PDB entry 4F74 | X-ray diffraction, 2.20 A resolution | chains A and B of the 3 polymer chains in the assembly

Chain A (and B):
Molecule: Protease
Source organism: HIV-1 M:B_ARV2/SF2
Notes: EC 3.4.23.16; chain B of this document is another copy of the same molecule, construct and numbering; everything in this record applies to it too
UniProtKB: P03369 (POL_HV1A2); residues 1-99 here correspond to UniProt positions 491-589 (UniProt number = residue number + 490)
Amino-acid sequence (99 residues; each row starts with the number of its first residue):
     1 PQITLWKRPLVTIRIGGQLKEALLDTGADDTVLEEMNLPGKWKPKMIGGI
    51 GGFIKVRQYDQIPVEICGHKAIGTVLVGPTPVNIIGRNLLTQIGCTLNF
Differences from the reference sequence: engineered mutation Lys7 (Gln497 in P03369)
Swiss-Prot annotation at these positions:
  - region (Dimerization of protease): Pro1 to Leu5, Gly49 to Lys55, Asn88 to Phe99
  - active site: Asp25 (For protease activity)
  - site: Phe99 (Cleavage)

Interface between chain A and chain B:
Pairs across the interface (100):
  Pro1(A) - Leu97(B)
  Pro1(A) - Asn98(B)
  Pro1(A) - Phe99(B)  hydrogen bond (backbone-backbone)
  Gln2(A) - Thr96(B)  hydrogen bond
  Gln2(A) - Leu97(B)
  Gln2(A) - Asn98(B)  hydrogen bond
  Ile3(A) - Thr96(B)
  Ile3(A) - Leu97(B)  hydrogen bond (backbone-backbone)
  Ile3(A) - Phe99(B)  hydrophobic
  Thr4(A) - Thr96(B)
  Leu5(A) - Thr26(B)
  Leu5(A) - Arg87(B)  hydrogen bond (backbone-side chain)
  Leu5(A) - Leu90(B)  hydrophobic
  Leu5(A) - Thr91(B)
  Leu5(A) - Cys95(B)
  Trp6(A) - Arg87(B)  hydrogen bond (backbone-side chain)
  Trp6(A) - Thr91(B)
  Lys7(A) - Arg87(B)
  Arg8(A) - Asp29(B)
  Arg8(A) - Arg87(B)
  Pro9(A) - Thr26(B)
  Pro9(A) - Arg87(B)
  Leu23(A) - Gly27(B)
  Leu24(A) - Thr26(B)  hydrogen bond (backbone-side chain)
  Leu24(A) - Leu97(B)  hydrophobic
  Leu24(A) - Phe99(B)  hydrophobic
  Asp25(A) - Asp25(B)
  Asp25(A) - Thr26(B)
  Asp25(A) - Gly27(B)  hydrogen bond (side chain-backbone)
  Thr26(A) - Leu5(B)
  Thr26(A) - Pro9(B)
  Thr26(A) - Leu24(B)  hydrogen bond (side chain-backbone)
  Thr26(A) - Asp25(B)
  Thr26(A) - Thr26(B)  hydrogen bond (backbone-side chain)
  Thr26(A) - Leu97(B)
  Gly27(A) - Leu23(B)
  Gly27(A) - Asp25(B)
  Asp29(A) - Arg8(B)  salt bridge
  Gly49(A) - Ile50(B)
  Ile50(A) - Gly48(B)
  Ile50(A) - Gly49(B)
  Ile50(A) - Ile50(B)  hydrogen bond (backbone-backbone)
  Ile50(A) - Ile54(B)
  Ile50(A) - Thr80(B)
  Ile50(A) - Ile84(B)  hydrophobic
  Gly51(A) - Ile50(B)  hydrogen bond (backbone-backbone)
  Gly51(A) - Gly51(B)
  Gly51(A) - Gly52(B)
  Gly52(A) - Ile50(B)
  Gly52(A) - Gly51(B)
  Ile54(A) - Ile50(B)  hydrophobic
  Ile54(A) - Gly51(B)
  Cys67(A) - Phe99(B)  hydrophobic
  His69(A) - Phe99(B)
  Thr80(A) - Ile50(B)
  Pro81(A) - Gly49(B)
  Pro81(A) - Ile50(B)
  Ile84(A) - Ile50(B)  hydrophobic
  Arg87(A) - Leu5(B)  hydrogen bond (side chain-backbone)
  Arg87(A) - Trp6(B)  hydrogen bond (side chain-backbone)
  Arg87(A) - Lys7(B)
  Arg87(A) - Arg8(B)
  Arg87(A) - Pro9(B)
  Leu90(A) - Leu5(B)  hydrophobic
  Thr91(A) - Leu5(B)
  Thr91(A) - Trp6(B)
  Ile93(A) - Phe99(B)
  Gly94(A) - Asn98(B)
  Gly94(A) - Phe99(B)
  Cys95(A) - Leu5(B)
  Cys95(A) - Leu97(B)  hydrophobic
  Cys95(A) - Asn98(B)
  Cys95(A) - Phe99(B)  hydrophobic
  Thr96(A) - Gln2(B)
  Thr96(A) - Ile3(B)
  Thr96(A) - Thr4(B)
  Thr96(A) - Thr96(B)
  Thr96(A) - Leu97(B)
  Thr96(A) - Asn98(B)  hydrogen bond (backbone-backbone)
  Leu97(A) - Pro1(B)
  Leu97(A) - Gln2(B)
  Leu97(A) - Ile3(B)  hydrogen bond (backbone-backbone)
  Leu97(A) - Leu24(B)  hydrophobic
  Leu97(A) - Thr26(B)
  Leu97(A) - Cys95(B)  hydrophobic
  Leu97(A) - Thr96(B)
  Leu97(A) - Leu97(B)  hydrophobic
  Asn98(A) - Pro1(B)
  Asn98(A) - Gln2(B)  hydrogen bond
  Asn98(A) - Gly94(B)
  Asn98(A) - Cys95(B)
  Asn98(A) - Thr96(B)  hydrogen bond (backbone-backbone)
  Asn98(A) - Asn98(B)  hydrogen bond
  Phe99(A) - Pro1(B)  hydrogen bond (backbone-backbone)
  Phe99(A) - Leu24(B)  hydrophobic
  Phe99(A) - Cys67(B)  hydrophobic
  Phe99(A) - His69(B)
  Phe99(A) - Ile93(B)
  Phe99(A) - Gly94(B)
  Phe99(A) - Cys95(B)  hydrophobic
Also at the interface, not in a pair above, chain A (40 interface residues in all): Val32, Ile47, Gly48, Phe53, Ile66
Also at the interface, not in a pair above, chain B (40 interface residues in all): Val32, Ile47, Phe53, Ile66, Pro81

In short:
The chain A/chain B interface involves 40 residues from each chain; the contacts include 20 hydrogen bonds and
1 salt bridge. Among the polar pairs are Asp29(A)-Arg8(B), Gln2(A)-Thr96(B) and Gln2(A)-Asn98(B). Curated
annotation (UniProt) lists active-site residue Asp25(A) on chain A.
Both chains are Protease (HIV-1 M:B_ARV2/SF2). Entry 4F74 (Crystal Structure of active HIV-1 Protease in
Complex with the N terminal product of the substrate ...) was determined by X-ray diffraction.
